PDB entry 7ZGQ | electron microscopy, 2.80 A resolution | chains C and A of the 4 polymer chains in the assembly

Chain C:
Molecule: Cleavage factor two protein 2
Organism: Saccharomyces cerevisiae
UniProt: Q12102 (CFT2_YEAST); numbering as in UniProt (aligned over 1-720)
Amino-acid sequence (720 residues; row label = number of the first residue in the row):
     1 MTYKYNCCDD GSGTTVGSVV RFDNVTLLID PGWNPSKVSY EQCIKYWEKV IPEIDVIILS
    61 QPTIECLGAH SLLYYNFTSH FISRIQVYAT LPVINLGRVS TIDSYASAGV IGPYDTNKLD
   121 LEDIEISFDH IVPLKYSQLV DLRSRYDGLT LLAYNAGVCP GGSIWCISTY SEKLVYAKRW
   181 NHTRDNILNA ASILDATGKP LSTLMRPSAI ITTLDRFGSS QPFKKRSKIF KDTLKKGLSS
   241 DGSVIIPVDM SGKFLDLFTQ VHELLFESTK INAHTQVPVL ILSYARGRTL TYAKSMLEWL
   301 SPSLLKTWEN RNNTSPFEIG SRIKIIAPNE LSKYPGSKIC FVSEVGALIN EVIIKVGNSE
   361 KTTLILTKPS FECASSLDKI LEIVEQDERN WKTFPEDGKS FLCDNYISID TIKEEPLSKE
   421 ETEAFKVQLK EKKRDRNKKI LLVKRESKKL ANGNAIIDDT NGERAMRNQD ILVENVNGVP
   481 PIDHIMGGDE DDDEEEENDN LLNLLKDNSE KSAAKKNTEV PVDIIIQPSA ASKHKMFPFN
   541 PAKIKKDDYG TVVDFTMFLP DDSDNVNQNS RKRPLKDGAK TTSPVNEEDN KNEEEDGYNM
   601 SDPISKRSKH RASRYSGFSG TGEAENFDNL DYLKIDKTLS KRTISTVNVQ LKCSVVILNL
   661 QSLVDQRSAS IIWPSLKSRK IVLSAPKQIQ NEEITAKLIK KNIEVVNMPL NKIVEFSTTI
Unresolved in the structure: 1-523, 562-720
Reported in the primary citation:
  - mutagenesis - F537A/Y549A/F558A: decreased binding to polymerase module

Chain A:
Molecule: Protein CFT1
Organism: Saccharomyces cerevisiae
UniProt: Q06632 (CFT1_YEAST); numbering as in UniProt (aligned over 1-1357)
Amino-acid sequence (1357 residues; row label = number of the first residue in the row):
     1 MNVYDDVLDA TVVSHSLATH FTTSDYEELL VVRTNILSVY RPTRDGKLYL TDEFKFHGLI
    61 TDIGLIPQKD SPLSCLLLCT GVAKISILKF NTLTNSIDTL SLHYYEGKFK GKSLVELAKI
   121 STLRMDPGSS CALLFNNDII AFLPFHVNKN DDDEEEEDED ENIDDSELIH SMNQKSQGTN
   181 TFNKRKRTKL GDKFTAPSVV LVASELYEGA KNIIDIQFLK NFTKPTIALL YQPKLVWAGN
   241 TTISKLPTQY VILTLNIQPA ESATKIESTT IAFVKELPWD LHTIVPVSNG AIIVGTNELA
   301 FLDNTGVLQS TVLLNSFADK ELQKTKIINN SSLEIMFREK NTTSIWIPSS KSKNGGSNND
   361 ETLLLMDLKS NIYYIQMEAE GRLLIKFDIF KLPIVNDLLK ENSNPKCITR LNATNSNKNM
   421 DLFIGFGSGN ALVLRLNNLK STIETREAHN PSSGTNSLMD INDDDDEEMD DLYADEAPEN
   481 GLTTNDSKGT VETVQPFDIE LLSSLRNVGP ITSLTVGKVS SIDDVVKGLP NPNKNEYSLV
   541 ATSGNGSGSH LTVIQTSVQP EIELALKFIS ITQIWNLKIK GRDRYLITTD STKSRSDIYE
   601 SDNNFKLHKG GRLRRDATTV YISMFGEEKR IIQVTTNHLY LYDTHFRRLT TIKFDYEVIH
   661 VSVMDPYILV TVSRGDIKIF ELEEKNKRKL LKVDLPEILN EMVITSGLIL KSNMCNEFLI
   721 GLSKSQEEQL LFTFVTADNQ IIFFTKDHND RIFQLNGVDQ LNESLYISTY QLGDEIVPDP
   781 SIKQVMINKL GHDNKEEYLT ILTFGGEIYQ YRKLPQRRSR FYRNVTRNDL AITGAPDNAY
   841 AKGVSSIERI MHYFPDYNGY SVIFVTGSVP YILIKEDDST PKIFKFGNIP LVSVTPWSER
   901 SVMCVDDIKN ARVYTLTTDN MYYGNKLPLK QIKISNVLDD YKTLQKLVYH ERAQLFLVSY
   961 CKRVPYEALG EDGEKVIGYD ENVPHAEGFQ SGILLINPKS WKVIDKIDFP KNSVVNEMRS
  1021 SMIQINSKTK RKREYIIAGV ANATTEDTPP TGAFHIYDVI EVVPEPGKPD TNYKLKEIFQ
  1081 EEVSGTVSTV CEVSGRFMIS QSQKVLVRDI QEDNSVIPVA FLDIPVFVTD SKSFGNLLII
  1141 GDAMQGFQFI GFDAEPYRMI SLGRSMSKFQ TMSLEFLVNG GDMYFAATDA DRNVHVLKYA
  1201 PDEPNSLSGQ RLVHCSSFTL HSTNSCMMLL PRNEEFGSPQ VPSFQNVGGQ VDGSVFKIVP
  1261 LSEEKYRRLY VIQQQIIDRE LQLGGLNPRM ERLANDFYQM GHSMRPMLDF NVIRRFCGLA
  1321 IDRRKSIAQK AGRHAHFEAW RDIINIEFSM RSLCQGK
Unresolved in the structure: 148-192, 321-325, 352-357, 381-382, 442-495, 773-776, 1067, 1238-1240

Chain C / chain A interface:
Pairs across the interface (38):
  I524(C) with L102(A), hydrogen bond (backbone-backbone); H103(A), hydrogen bond (backbone-side chain); Y104(A); V199(A), hydrophobic
  I525(C) with S101(A); L102(A), hydrogen bond (backbone-backbone)
  I526(C) with S101(A)
  Q527(C) with T99(A); L100(A), hydrogen bond (backbone-backbone); L102(A)
  S532(C) with D1278(A), hydrogen bond (side chain-backbone); R1279(A), hydrogen bond (side chain-backbone); L1281(A)
  K533(C) with D1278(A)
  K535(C) with L102(A); L1281(A); G1285(A)
  M536(C) with L102(A); Q1282(A); G1285(A); N1287(A)
  F537(C) with K84(A); L102(A), hydrophobic; G1285(A), hydrogen bond (backbone-backbone); L1286(A), hydrophobic; N1287(A), hydrogen bond (backbone-side chain); M1290(A), hydrophobic
  P538(C) with M1290(A)
  F539(C) with N1287(A); R1289(A); M1290(A), hydrophobic; A1294(A), hydrophobic; Y1298(A), hydrophobic
  P541(C) with Y1298(A), hydrophobic
  A542(C) with Q1299(A)
  K543(C) with Q1299(A)
  I544(C) with Q1299(A), hydrogen bond (backbone-side chain)
  K546(C) with Q1299(A)
Also at the interface, not in a pair above, chain A (25 interface residues in all): I85, A196, I1277, E1280, L1293
Interface features reported in the paper:
  - interface residues, chain C: F537(C)

Summary:
The interface between chain C and chain A involves 16 residues on one side and 25 on the other; the contacts
include 9 hydrogen bonds. Among the polar pairs are I524(C)-H103(A), S532(C)-D1278(A) and S532(C)-R1279(A).
The paper reports that F537A/Y549A/F558A of chain C reduce binding to polymerase module; the interface residue
F537(C).
Here chain C is Cleavage factor two protein 2 and chain A is Protein CFT1, both from Saccharomyces cerevisiae.
Entry 7ZGQ (Polymerase module of yeast CPF in complex with the yPIM of Cft2) was determined by electron
microscopy (same publication as 7ZGP and 7ZGR).
